PDB entry 2MXY | solution NMR | chains A and B

== Chain A ==
Protein: Heterogeneous nuclear ribonucleoproteins C1/C2
From: Homo sapiens
Notes: fragment: rrm
Reference sequence: P07910 (HNRPC_HUMAN); numbering as in UniProt (aligned over 2-106)
Chain sequence (105 residues; row label = number of the first residue in the row):
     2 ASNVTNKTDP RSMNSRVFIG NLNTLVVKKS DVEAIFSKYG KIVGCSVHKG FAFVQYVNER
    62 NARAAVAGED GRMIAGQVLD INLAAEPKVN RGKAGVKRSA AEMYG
Curated features (UniProtKB/Swiss-Prot):
  - modified residue: Ala2 (N-acetylalanine)
  - cross-link (Glycyl lysine isopeptide (Lys-Gly)): Lys8 (interchain with G-Cter in SUMO2), Lys50 (interchain with G-Cter in SUMO2), Lys89 (interchain with G-Cter in SUMO2), Lys94 (interchain with G-Cter in SUMO2)

== Chain B ==
Molecule: 7-nt RNA strand
Sequence (7 nucleotides; row label = number of the first residue in the row):
     1 AUUUUUC

== Chain A / chain B interface ==
Pairs across the interface (39; chain A residue first):
  Asn4(A) with U6(B), base contact
  Val5(A) with U6(B), base contact
  Thr6(A) with U5(B), base contact; U6(B), base contact
  Asn7(A) with U5(B), sugar contact; U6(B), base contact
  Arg17(A) with U5(B), base contact
  Phe19(A) with U3(B), base contact; U4(B), base contact
  Gly21(A) with U3(B), sugar contact
  Asn22(A) with U2(B), base contact; U3(B), sugar contact
  Leu23(A) with U2(B), base contact
  Leu26(A) with A1(B), base contact; U2(B), base contact
  Lys30(A) with C7(B), phosphate contact
  Val48(A) with C7(B), sugar contact
  His49(A) with U5(B), phosphate contact; U6(B), sugar contact
  Lys50(A) with A1(B), sugar contact; U2(B), sugar contact; U3(B), phosphate contact
  Gly51(A) with U2(B), sugar contact; U3(B), sugar contact
  Phe52(A) with U3(B), phosphate contact; U4(B), sugar contact; U5(B), sugar contact
  Phe54(A) with U4(B), sugar contact; U5(B), base contact
  Asp81(A) with U3(B), base contact
  Leu84(A) with U4(B), base contact
  Ala85(A) with U4(B), base contact
  Pro88(A) with U4(B), base contact
  Val90(A) with U3(B), base contact
  Arg92(A) with U3(B), sugar contact; U4(B), phosphate contact
  Lys94(A) with U3(B), phosphate contact
  Ala95(A) with U3(B), base contact
  Gly96(A) with U3(B), base contact
Also at the interface, not in a pair above, chain A (34 interface residues in all): Lys8, Met14, Thr25, Ser47, Gln78, Asn83, Ala86, Glu87

== In short ==
34 residues of chain A and 7 residues of chain B are in contact.
Chain A is Heterogeneous nuclear ribonucleoproteins C1/C2 (Homo sapiens) and chain B is a 7-nt RNA strand; the
structure, Solution structure of hnRNP C RRM in complex with 5'-AUUUUUC-3' RNA, was determined by solution NMR
together with 2MZ1 from the same study.
